Entry 1XRE (X-ray diffraction, 1.80 A resolution); this record covers chains A and B.

# Chain A (and B)
Protein: Superoxide dismutase
From: Bacillus anthracis
Notes: EC 1.15.1.1; chain B of this document is another copy of the same molecule, construct and numbering; everything in this record applies to it too
UniProtKB: Q81JK8 (SODM2_BACAN); residues 1-208 here = UniProt positions 1-208
Sequence (217 residues; each row starts with the number of its first residue; numbers below 1 keep their minus sign (Gly-8 is residue -8)):
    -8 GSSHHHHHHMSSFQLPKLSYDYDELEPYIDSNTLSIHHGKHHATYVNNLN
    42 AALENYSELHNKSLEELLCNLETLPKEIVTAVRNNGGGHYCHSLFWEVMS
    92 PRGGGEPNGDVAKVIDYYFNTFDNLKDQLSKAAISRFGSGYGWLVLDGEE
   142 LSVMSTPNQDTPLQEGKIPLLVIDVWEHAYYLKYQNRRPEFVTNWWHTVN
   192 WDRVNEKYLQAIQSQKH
Unresolved in the structure: -8 to 2, 204-208
Construct notes: expression tag (-8 to 0)
Metal / ion sites: Mn2+: His28, His83, Asp165, His169
Curated features (UniProtKB/Swiss-Prot):
  - binding site (Mn(2+)): His28, His83, Asp165, His169
What the authors report for this chain:
  - Mn2+ coordination: His28, His83, Asp165, His169
  - contacts within the chain: His32-Tyr36, Tyr36-Gln150 (hydrogen bond), Tyr132-Gln150 (hydrogen bond)
  - Mn2+ coordination through a water molecule: Gln150

# Chain A / chain B interface
Pairs across the interface - 38 pairs, chain A then chain B:
  Ile27(A) - Tyr172(B)
  Ile27(A) - Gln176(B)
  Ile27(A) - Asn177(B)
  Lys31(A) - Asn177(B)
  His32(A) - Glu168(B)
  His32(A) - Tyr172(B)  hydrogen bond
  His32(A) - Asn177(B)
  Tyr36(A) - Phe128(B)  hydrophobic
  Asn75(A) - Phe128(B)
  Phe128(A) - Tyr36(B)  hydrophobic
  Phe128(A) - Asn75(B)
  Phe128(A) - Gln150(B)
  Gly129(A) - Ser130(B)
  Gly129(A) - Asn149(B)
  Gly129(A) - Trp167(B)
  Ser130(A) - Gly129(B)
  Ser130(A) - Ser130(B)  hydrogen bond
  Asn149(A) - Phe128(B)
  Asn149(A) - Gly129(B)
  Gln150(A) - Phe128(B)
  Trp167(A) - Gly129(B)
  Trp167(A) - Glu168(B)
  Glu168(A) - His32(B)
  Glu168(A) - Trp167(B)
  Glu168(A) - Glu168(B)  hydrogen bond (backbone-side chain)
  Glu168(A) - His169(B)  salt bridge
  His169(A) - Glu168(B)  salt bridge
  His169(A) - Tyr172(B)
  Tyr172(A) - Ile27(B)
  Tyr172(A) - His32(B)  hydrogen bond
  Tyr172(A) - His169(B)
  Tyr172(A) - Leu173(B)
  Leu173(A) - Tyr172(B)
  Leu173(A) - Leu173(B)  hydrophobic
  Gln176(A) - Ile27(B)
  Asn177(A) - Ile27(B)
  Asn177(A) - Lys31(B)
  Asn177(A) - His32(B)
From the paper, about this interface:
  - interface residues, chain A: His32(A)

# Overview
Chain A and chain B each contribute 17 residues to their interface, with 4 hydrogen bonds and 2 salt bridges.
Polar pairs include Glu168(A)-His169(B), His32(A)-Tyr172(B) and Ser130(A)-Ser130(B). UniProt lists 4
Mn2+-binding residues on chain A. From the paper: the interface residue His32(A); Mn2+ coordination by
His28(A), His83(A) and Asp165(A) among others.
Chain A and chain B are both Superoxide dismutase (Bacillus anthracis); the structure, Crystal Structure of
SodA-2 (BA5696) from Bacillus anthracis at 1.8A Resolution, was determined by X-ray diffraction, deposited
together with 1XUQ.
